5VU9 - chains A and T of the 3 polymer chains in the assembly; structure by X-ray diffraction, 2.05 A resolution.

Chain A:
Molecule: DNA polymerase
Organism: Thermococcus kodakarensis
Notes: EC 2.7.7.7
UniProt: D0VWU9 (D0VWU9_THEKO); numbering as in UniProt (aligned over 1-774)
Amino-acid sequence (774 residues; row label = number of the first residue in the row):
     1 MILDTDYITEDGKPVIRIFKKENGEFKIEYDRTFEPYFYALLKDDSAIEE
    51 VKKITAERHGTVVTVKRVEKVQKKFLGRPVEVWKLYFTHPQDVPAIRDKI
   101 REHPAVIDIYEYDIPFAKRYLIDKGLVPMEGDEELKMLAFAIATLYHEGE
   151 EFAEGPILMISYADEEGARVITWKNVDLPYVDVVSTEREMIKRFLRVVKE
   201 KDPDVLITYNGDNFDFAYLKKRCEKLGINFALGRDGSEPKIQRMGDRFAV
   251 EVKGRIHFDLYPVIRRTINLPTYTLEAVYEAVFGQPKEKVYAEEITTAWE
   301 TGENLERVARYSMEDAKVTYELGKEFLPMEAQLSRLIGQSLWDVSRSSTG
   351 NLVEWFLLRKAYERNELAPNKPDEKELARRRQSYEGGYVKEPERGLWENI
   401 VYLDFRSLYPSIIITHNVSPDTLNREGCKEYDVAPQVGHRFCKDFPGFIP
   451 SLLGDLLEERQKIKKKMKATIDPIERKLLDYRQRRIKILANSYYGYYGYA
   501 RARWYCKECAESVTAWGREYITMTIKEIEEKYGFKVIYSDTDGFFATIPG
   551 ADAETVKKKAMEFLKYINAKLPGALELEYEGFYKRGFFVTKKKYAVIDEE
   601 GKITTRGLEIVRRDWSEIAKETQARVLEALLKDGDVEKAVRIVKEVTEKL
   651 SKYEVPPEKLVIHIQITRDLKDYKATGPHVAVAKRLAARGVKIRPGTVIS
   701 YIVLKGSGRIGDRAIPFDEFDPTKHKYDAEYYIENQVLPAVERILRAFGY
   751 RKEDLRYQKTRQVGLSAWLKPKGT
Disordered / not traced: 758-774
Sequence notes: engineered mutation Ala141 (Asp in D0VWU9), Ala143 (Glu in D0VWU9), His147 (Glu in D0VWU9), Arg485 (Ala in D0VWU9), Lys584 (Glu in D0VWU9), Ile664 (Glu in D0VWU9)
Disulfide bonds: Cys428-Cys442, Cys506-Cys509
From the paper describing this entry:
  - catalytic residues: Asp404, Asp540, Asp542 (by similarity / conservation)
  - mutagenesis - A485R, E664I: increased catalytic activity (TNA synthesis activity) (citing earlier work)

Chain T:
Molecule: DNA template
Sequence (16 nucleotides; each row starts with the number of its first residue):
     1 AAATTCGCAGTTCGCG

How chain A and chain T interact:
Contacting residue pairs - 45 pairs, chain A then chain T:
  Gly245(A) - DA1(T)  phosphate contact
  Asp246(A) - DA1(T)  hydrogen bond to the phosphate
  Arg266(A) - DA2(T)  salt bridge to the phosphate
  Ser348(A) - DA2(T)  phosphate contact
  Ser348(A) - DA3(T)  hydrogen bond to the phosphate
  Thr349(A) - DA3(T)  phosphate contact
  Gly350(A) - DA3(T)  hydrogen bond to the phosphate
  Ser383(A) - DT5(T)  hydrogen bond to the phosphate
  Tyr384(A) - DT4(T)  sugar contact
  Tyr384(A) - DT5(T)  sugar contact
  Glu385(A) - DT5(T)  phosphate contact
  Glu385(A) - DC6(T)  phosphate contact
  Gly386(A) - DT5(T)  hydrogen bond to the phosphate
  Gly386(A) - DC6(T)  hydrogen bond to the phosphate
  Gly387(A) - DC6(T)  sugar contact
  Val389(A) - DC6(T)  phosphate contact
  Val389(A) - DG7(T)  phosphate contact
  Tyr494(A) - DT4(T)  base contact
  Gly495(A) - DA3(T)  sugar contact
  Gly495(A) - DT4(T)  sugar contact
  Gly498(A) - DT4(T)  sugar contact
  Tyr499(A) - DA2(T)  sugar contact
  Tyr499(A) - DA3(T)  phosphate contact
  Tyr499(A) - DT4(T)  phosphate contact
  Arg501(A) - DA2(T)  hydrogen bond to the base
  Thr590(A) - DC8(T)  sugar contact
  Lys591(A) - DG7(T)  salt bridge to the phosphate
  Lys591(A) - DC8(T)  sugar contact
  Lys592(A) - DC6(T)  base contact
  Lys593(A) - DC8(T)  phosphate contact
  Lys593(A) - DA9(T)  salt bridge to the phosphate
  Trp615(A) - DG10(T)  phosphate contact
  Thr676(A) - DT12(T)  sugar contact
  Pro678(A) - DT11(T)  phosphate contact
  Pro678(A) - DT12(T)  phosphate contact
  Arg709(A) - DT12(T)  phosphate contact
  Arg709(A) - DC13(T)  salt bridge to the phosphate
  Ile710(A) - DT11(T)  phosphate contact
  Ile710(A) - DT12(T)  hydrogen bond to the phosphate
  Gly711(A) - DT12(T)  hydrogen bond to the phosphate
  Tyr731(A) - DT11(T)  hydrogen bond to the phosphate
  Asn735(A) - DT11(T)  hydrogen bond to the phosphate
  Pro739(A) - DG10(T)  phosphate contact
  Arg743(A) - DA9(T)  salt bridge to the phosphate
  Arg743(A) - DG10(T)  salt bridge to the phosphate
Other interface residues (no listed pair), chain A (37 interface residues in all): Met244, Arg247, Asn351, Tyr496, Glu609, Arg612

Summary:
Chain A and chain T form an interface of 37 and 13 residues respectively; the contacts include 11 hydrogen
bonds and 6 salt bridges. Polar pairs include Arg501(A)-DA2(T), Asp246(A)-DA1(T) and Ser348(A)-DA3(T). From
the paper: catalytic residues Asp404(A), Asp540(A) and Asp542(A); A485R and E664I of chain A increase
catalytic activity (TNA synthesis activity).
Chain A is DNA polymerase (Thermococcus kodakarensis) and chain T is DNA template; the structure, TNA
polymerase, translocated product, was determined by X-ray diffraction, deposited together with 5VU5, 5VU6,
5VU7 and 5VU8.
